Entry 7ZHJ (electron microscopy, 3.53 A resolution); this record covers chains F and A of the 33 polymer chains in the assembly.

# Chain F (and A)
Name: Tail tube protein
From: Escherichia phage T5
Notes: chain A of this document is another copy of the same molecule, construct and numbering; everything in this record applies to it too
UniProt: Q6QGE2 (TUBE_BPT5); numbering as in UniProt (aligned over 1-464)
Chain sequence (464 residues; each row starts with the number of its first residue):
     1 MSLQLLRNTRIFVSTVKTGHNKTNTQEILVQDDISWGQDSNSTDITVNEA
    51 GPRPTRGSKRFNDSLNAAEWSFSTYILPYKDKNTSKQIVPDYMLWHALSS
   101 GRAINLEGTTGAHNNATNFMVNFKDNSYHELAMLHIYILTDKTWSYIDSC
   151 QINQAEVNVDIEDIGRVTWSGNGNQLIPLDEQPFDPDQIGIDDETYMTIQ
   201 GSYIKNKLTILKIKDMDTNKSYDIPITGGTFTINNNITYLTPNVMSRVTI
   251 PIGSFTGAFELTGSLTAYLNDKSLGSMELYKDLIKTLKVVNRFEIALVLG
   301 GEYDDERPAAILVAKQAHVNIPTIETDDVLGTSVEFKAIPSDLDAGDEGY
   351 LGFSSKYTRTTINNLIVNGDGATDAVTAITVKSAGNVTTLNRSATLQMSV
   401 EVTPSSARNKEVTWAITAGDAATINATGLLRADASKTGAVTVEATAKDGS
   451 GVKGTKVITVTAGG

# How chain F and chain A interact
Contacting residue pairs (28; chain F residue first):
  Leu3(F) with Val47(A), hydrophobic
  Leu5(F) with Ile45(A), hydrophobic; Lys59(A); Phe61(A), hydrophobic
  Leu6(F) with Met245(A)
  Arg7(F) with Phe61(A); Asp63(A), salt bridge; Met245(A)
  Thr9(F) with Met245(A)
  Val30(F) with Met245(A), hydrophobic
  Gln31(F) with Asn243(A); Met245(A)
  Tyr75(F) with Pro242(A); Asn243(A), hydrogen bond (side chain-backbone)
  Glu162(F) with Leu240(A)
  Asp163(F) with Leu240(A)
  Ile164(F) with Leu240(A), hydrophobic; Thr241(A); Pro242(A), hydrophobic; Ile252(A), hydrophobic
  Asp193(F) with Arg247(A), salt bridge
  Tyr196(F) with Arg247(A)
  Tyr203(F) with Pro242(A); Ile252(A), hydrophobic
  Lys205(F) with Phe255(A)
  Lys207(F) with His129(A); Phe255(A)
  Leu208(F) with His129(A)
Also at the interface, not in a pair above, chain F (21 interface residues in all): Leu29, Asp32, Ile34, Ile191
Also at the interface, not in a pair above, chain A (17 interface residues in all): Val244, Val248, Thr249

# In short
Chain F and chain A form an interface of 21 and 17 residues respectively; the contacts include 1 hydrogen bond
and 2 salt bridges. Polar pairs include Arg7(F)-Asp63(A), Asp193(F)-Arg247(A) and Tyr75(F)-Asn243(A).
Chain F and chain A are both Tail tube protein (Escherichia phage T5); the structure, Tail tip of siphophage
T5 : tip proteins, was determined by electron microscopy, deposited together with 7QG9, 7ZN2, 7ZN4, 7ZQB and
7ZQP.
